Entry 4KR5 (X-ray diffraction, 1.50 A resolution); this record covers chains A and B.

== Chain A (and B) ==
Molecule: Glutamine ABC transporter permease and substrate binding protein protein
From: Lactococcus lactis subsp. lactis
Notes: fragment: substrate binding domain 2; chain B of this document is another copy of the same molecule, construct and numbering; everything in this record applies to it too
UniProt: Q9CES5 (Q9CES5_LACLA); residues 255-484 here = UniProt positions 255-484
Sequence (232 residues; numbered 253 to 484; the number before each row is that of its first residue):
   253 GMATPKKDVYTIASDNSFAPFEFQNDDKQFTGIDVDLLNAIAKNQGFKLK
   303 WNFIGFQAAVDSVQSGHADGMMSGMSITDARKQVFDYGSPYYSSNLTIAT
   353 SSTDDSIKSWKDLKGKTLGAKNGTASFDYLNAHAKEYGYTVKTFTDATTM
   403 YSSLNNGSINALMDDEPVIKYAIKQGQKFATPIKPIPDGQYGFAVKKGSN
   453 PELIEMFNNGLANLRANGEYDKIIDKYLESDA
Not modelled in the structure: 482-484 (chain B: fully traced)
Sequence notes: expression tag (253-254)

== Chain A / chain B interface ==
Residue-residue contacts (38):
  Q276(A) with D398(B), hydrogen bond
  F282(A) with T397(B)
  N304(A) with N374(B); G375(B)
  I306(A) with N374(B); G375(B); T376(B)
  F308(A) with F308(B), hydrophobic; Q309(B)
  Q309(A) with F308(B); G326(B), hydrogen bond (side chain-backbone); M327(B); S328(B), hydrogen bond (side chain-backbone); R333(B), hydrogen bond
  V312(A) with R333(B)
  D313(A) with S328(B); T330(B); R333(B), salt bridge
  H319(A) with D380(B), salt bridge
  G326(A) with Q309(B), hydrogen bond (backbone-side chain)
  M327(A) with Q309(B)
  S328(A) with Q309(B), hydrogen bond (backbone-side chain); D313(B)
  T330(A) with D313(B)
  R333(A) with Q309(B), hydrogen bond; V312(B); D313(B), salt bridge
  V336(A) with Q335(B)
  N374(A) with K302(B); W303(B), hydrogen bond (side chain-backbone); N304(B), hydrogen bond; I306(B)
  G375(A) with N304(B); I306(B)
  T376(A) with I306(B)
  D380(A) with H319(B), salt bridge
  T397(A) with F282(B)
  D398(A) with Q276(B), hydrogen bond
Also at the interface, not in a pair above, chain A (28 interface residues in all): K302, S314, Q316, S325, A332, Q335, F379
Also at the interface, not in a pair above, chain B (28 interface residues in all): K280, Q316, S325, A332, V336

== In short ==
Chain A and chain B each contribute 28 residues to their interface, with 10 hydrogen bonds and 4 salt bridges.
Among the polar pairs are D313(A)-R333(B), H319(A)-D380(B) and Q276(A)-D398(B).
Both chains are Glutamine ABC transporter permease and substrate binding protein protein (Lactococcus lactis
subsp. lactis). Entry 4KR5 (Crystal structure of Lactococcus lactis GlnP substrate binding domain 2 (SBD2) in
open conformation) was determined by X-ray diffraction together with 4KPT, 4KQP, 4LA9 and 4G4P from the same
study.
